PDB entry 5XVP | X-ray diffraction, 3.00 A resolution | chains A and G of the 10 polymer chains in the assembly

# Chain A
Molecule: CRISPR-associated endonuclease Cas1
Source organism: Enterococcus faecalis TX0027
Notes: EC 3.1.-.-
Reference sequence: E6GPD7 (E6GPD7_ENTFL); numbering as in UniProt (aligned over 1-288)
Sequence (288 residues; numbered 1 to 288; the number before each row is that of its first residue):
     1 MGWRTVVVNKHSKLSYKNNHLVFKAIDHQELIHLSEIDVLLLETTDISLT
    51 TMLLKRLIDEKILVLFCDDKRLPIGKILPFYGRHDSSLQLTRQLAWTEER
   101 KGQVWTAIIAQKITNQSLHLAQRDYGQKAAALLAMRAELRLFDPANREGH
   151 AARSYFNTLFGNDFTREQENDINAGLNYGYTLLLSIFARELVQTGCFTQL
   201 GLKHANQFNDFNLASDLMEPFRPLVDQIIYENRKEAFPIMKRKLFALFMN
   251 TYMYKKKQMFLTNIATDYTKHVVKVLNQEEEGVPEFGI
Unresolved in the structure: 287-288
Reported in the primary citation:
  - binding site for the 73-nt DNA strand (chain G): Lys-70, Arg-166, Arg-222, Lys-241
  - catalytic residues: His-204
  - catalytic residues: Glu-148, Glu-219 (proposed by the authors, not directly observed)
  - specificity-determining residues: Phe-208 (proposed by the authors, not directly observed)

# Chain G
Molecule: 73-nt DNA strand
Sequence (73 nucleotides; row label = number of the first residue in the row):
     1 TTCGTAGCTGAGGCCTCAGCTACGTTCCGTTTTGGTACCATTCTAAACAA
    51 CATGACTCTAAAACCTCGGAGAA
Unresolved in the structure: 1, 73
Metal / ion sites: Mg2+: DC15 (shared with 3 residues of chain F)

# Interface between chain A and chain G
Residue-residue contacts (10; chain A residue first):
  Met-1(A) / DC39(G)  hydrogen bond to the phosphate
  Met-1(A) / DA40(G)  hydrogen bond to the phosphate
  Lys-256(A) / DT42(G)  sugar contact
  Lys-257(A) / DT41(G)  phosphate contact
  Lys-257(A) / DT42(G)  phosphate contact
  Gln-258(A) / DT41(G)  phosphate contact
  Gln-258(A) / DT42(G)  hydrogen bond to the phosphate
  Met-259(A) / DT41(G)  phosphate contact
  Phe-260(A) / DT41(G)  hydrogen bond to the phosphate
  Asn-263(A) / DA40(G)  hydrogen bond to the phosphate

# Summary
7 residues of chain A and 4 residues of chain G are in contact; the contacts include 5 hydrogen bonds. Among
the polar pairs are Met-1(A)/DC39(G), Met-1(A)/DA40(G) and Gln-258(A)/DT42(G). The paper reports catalytic
residues His-204(A), Glu-148(A) and Glu-219(A); a binding site for the 73-nt DNA strand (chain G) at
Lys-70(A), Arg-166(A) and Arg-222(A) among others.
Here chain A is CRISPR-associated endonuclease Cas1 (Enterococcus faecalis TX0027) and chain G is a 73-nt DNA
strand. Entry 5XVP (E. fae Cas1-Cas2/prespacer/target ternary complex revealing the fully integrated states)
was determined by X-ray diffraction (same publication as 5XVN and 5XVO).
